9ERK - chains A and B of the 6 polymer chains in the assembly; structure by electron microscopy, 2.80 A resolution.

# Chain A
Protein: Na(+)-translocating ferredoxin:NAD(+) oxidoreductase complex subunit A
From: Acetobacterium woodii DSM 1030
Notes: EC 7.2.1.2
Reference sequence: H6LC28 (RNFA_ACEWD); numbering as in UniProt (aligned over 1-191)
Amino-acid sequence (191 residues; each row starts with the number of its first residue):
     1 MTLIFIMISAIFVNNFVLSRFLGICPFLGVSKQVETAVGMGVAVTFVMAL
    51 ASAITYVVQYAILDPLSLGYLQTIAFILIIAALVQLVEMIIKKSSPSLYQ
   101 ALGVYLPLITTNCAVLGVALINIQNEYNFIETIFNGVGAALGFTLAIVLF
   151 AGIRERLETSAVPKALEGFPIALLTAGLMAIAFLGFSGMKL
Bound ions: Na+ site 1: Leu-18, Ala-180; Na+ site 2 near Leu-18 (its only coordinating residue here); 2Fe-2S cluster Fe: Cys-25, Cys-113 (shared with 2 residues of chain E)
Ligand contacts: 2Fe-2S cluster (FES): Leu-22, Ile-24, Cys-25, Pro-26, Thr-111, Asn-112, Cys-113
From the paper describing this entry:
  - mutagenesis - Y105A: decreased growth
  - mutagenesis - T110G: abolished growth
  - mutagenesis - T111G: unchanged growth
  - mutagenesis - Y105A: decreased catalytic activity
  - mutagenesis - Y105A, T111G: abolished growth in response to under 2 mM NaCl

# Chain B
Protein: Na(+)-translocating ferredoxin:NAD(+) oxidoreductase complex subunit B
From: Acetobacterium woodii DSM 1030
Notes: EC 7.2.1.2
Reference sequence: H6LC27 (RNFB_ACEWD); numbering as in UniProt (aligned over 1-333)
Amino-acid sequence (333 residues; row label = number of the first residue in the row):
     1 MLNAILVPVGILGVFGLIFGIGLAIAAKVFEVYEDPRVPLVRAALPGANC
    51 GGCGLPGCDALAANIVGGSAAIDACPVGGASCAAAVAEIMGMEAGSAVKK
   101 VATVICQGTCETAPNRAEYYGEMDCREAMIASGGSKGCRYGCLGYGTCKA
   151 VCPFDAIVIGEDGLPKVDPEKCTSCGKCVEACPKSIMTLVPEAQEVIVKC
   201 HNFDKGKIARLSCTTACIACGACVKACRFDAITVENNCAKIDYDKCRQCY
   251 ECVDKCPMNCISGDVEYGKSTAYIIEENCIACGLCAKNCPVNAITGEIKK
   301 PPYVIDHDMCIGCGICFDKCRKSAIEMRPNKTK
Bound ions: 4Fe-4S cluster Fe site 1: Cys-50, Cys-53, Cys-58, Cys-75; 4Fe-4S cluster Fe site 2: Cys-106, Cys-138, Cys-200, Cys-213; 4Fe-4S cluster Fe site 3: Cys-125, Cys-142, Cys-148, Cys-182; 4Fe-4S cluster Fe site 4: Cys-152, Cys-172, Cys-175, Cys-178; 4Fe-4S cluster Fe site 5: Cys-217, Cys-220, Cys-223, Cys-256; 4Fe-4S cluster Fe site 6: Cys-227, Cys-246, Cys-252; 4Fe-4S cluster Fe site 7: Cys-279, Cys-282, Cys-285, Cys-320; 4Fe-4S cluster Fe site 8: Cys-289, Cys-310, Cys-313, Cys-316
Ligand contacts:
  - 4Fe-4S cluster (SF4), molecule 1: Pro-46, Gly-47, Ala-48, Asn-49, Cys-50, Gly-51, Gly-52, Cys-53, Cys-58, Leu-61, Cys-75, Val-77
  - 4Fe-4S cluster (SF4), molecule 2: Ala-102, Cys-152, Pro-153, Phe-154, Ala-156, Ile-157, Val-167, Lys-171, Cys-172, Thr-173, Cys-175, Gly-176, Lys-177, Cys-178
  - 4Fe-4S cluster (SF4), molecule 3: Cys-106, Gln-107, Gly-108, Ala-113, Lys-136, Cys-138, Tyr-140, Gly-141, Lys-199, Cys-200, His-201, Asn-202, Cys-213, Thr-215, Ala-216
  - 4Fe-4S cluster (SF4), molecule 4: Cys-125, Cys-142, Leu-143, Gly-144, Tyr-145, Gly-146, Thr-147, Cys-148, Pro-165, Cys-182, Pro-183, Lys-184, Ile-186, Met-187
  - 4Fe-4S cluster (SF4), molecule 5: Val-196, Cys-227, Phe-229, Ala-231, Ile-232, Ile-241, Lys-245, Cys-246, Arg-247, Gln-248, Cys-249, Tyr-250, Glu-251, Cys-252
  - 4Fe-4S cluster (SF4), molecule 6: Cys-217, Ile-218, Ala-219, Cys-220, Gly-221, Ala-222, Cys-223, Val-234, Ala-239, Cys-256, Pro-257, Met-258, Cys-260, Ile-261
  - 4Fe-4S cluster (SF4), molecule 7: Thr-271, Cys-289, Pro-290, Val-291, Ile-294, Cys-310, Gly-312, Cys-313, Gly-314, Ile-315, Cys-316, Met-327
  - 4Fe-4S cluster (SF4), molecule 8: Ile-274, Cys-279, Cys-282, Gly-283, Leu-284, Cys-285, Tyr-303, Cys-320, Arg-321, Ile-325
Swiss-Prot annotation at these positions:
  - region: Met-1 to Ala-27 (Hydrophobic)
  - binding site ([4Fe-4S] cluster): Cys-50, Cys-53, Cys-58, Cys-75, Cys-138, Cys-142, Cys-148, Cys-152, Cys-172, Cys-175, Cys-178, Cys-182, Cys-217, Cys-220, Cys-223, Cys-227, Cys-246, Cys-249, Cys-252, Cys-256 and 8 more in UniProt

# Chain A / chain B interface
Pairs across the interface - 11 pairs, chain A then chain B:
  Ile-62(A) / Phe-15(B)  hydrophobic
  Leu-71(A) / Pro-8(B)  hydrophobic
  Ile-79(A) / Phe-19(B)  hydrophobic
  Gln-85(A) / Leu-23(B)
  Met-89(A) / Ala-26(B)
  Met-89(A) / Glu-31(B)
  Ile-90(A) / Phe-30(B)  hydrophobic
  Lys-92(A) / Glu-31(B)  salt bridge
  Lys-92(A) / Tyr-33(B)
  Lys-93(A) / Glu-31(B)  hydrogen bond (backbone-side chain)
  Ser-97(A) / Tyr-33(B)
Interface residues without a listed pair, chain A (17 interface residues in all): Val-58, Leu-66, Leu-68, Tyr-70, Ile-74, Leu-78, Ala-82, Leu-86
Interface residues without a listed pair, chain B (11 interface residues in all): Val-7, Leu-12, Ala-27

# Overview
Chain A and chain B form an interface of 17 and 11 residues respectively, with 1 hydrogen bond and 1 salt
bridge. Polar pairs include Lys-92(A)/Glu-31(B) and Lys-93(A)/Glu-31(B). The paper reports that Y105A and
T111G of chain A abolish growth in response to under 2 mM NaCl; Y105A of chain A reduces growth.
Here chain A is Na(+)-translocating ferredoxin:NAD(+) oxidoreductase complex subunit A and chain B is
Na(+)-translocating ferredoxin:NAD(+) oxidoreductase complex subunit B, both from Acetobacterium woodii DSM
1030. Entry 9ERK (Cryo-EM structure of sodium pumping Rnf complex from Acetobacterium woodii reduced with low
potential ferredoxin (consensus ...) was determined by electron microscopy together with 9ERI, 9ERJ and 9ERL
from the same study.
